PDB entry 2IB6 | X-ray diffraction, 2.00 A resolution | chains B and E of the 8 polymer chains in the assembly

Chain B (and E):
Protein: Yellow mutant chromo protein
From: Cnidopus japonicus
Notes: engineered mutation(s): Y64L; chain E of this document is another copy of the same molecule, construct and numbering; everything in this record applies to it too
UniProt: A0AQQ8 (A0AQQ8_CNIJA); aligned to UniProt positions 1-232 over residues 1-232
Amino-acid sequence (233 residues; row label = number of the first residue in the row; note: 2 numbers in that range are skipped by the numbering (no residue carries them; nothing is unmodelled there); numbers below 1 keep their minus sign (Gly-2 is residue -2)):
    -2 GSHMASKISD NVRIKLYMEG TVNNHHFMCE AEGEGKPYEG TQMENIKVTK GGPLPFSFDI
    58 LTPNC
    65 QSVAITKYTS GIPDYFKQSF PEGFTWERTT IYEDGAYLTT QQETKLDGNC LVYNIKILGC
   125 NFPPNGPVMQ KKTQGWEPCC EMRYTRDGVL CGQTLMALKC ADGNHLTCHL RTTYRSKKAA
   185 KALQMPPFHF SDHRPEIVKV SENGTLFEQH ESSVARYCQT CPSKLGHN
Disordered / not traced: -2 to 4
Sequence notes: expression tag (-2 to 0); chromophore (65, 65, 65)
Modified positions: Mse1 (selenomethionine); Mse15, Mse25, Mse40, Mse133, Mse146, Mse160, Mse189 (selenomethionine; parent Met); Gln65 ([(4Z)-2-[(1Z)-4-amino-4-oxobutanimidoyl]-4-(2-methylpropylidene)-5-oxo-4,5-dihydro-1H-imidazol-1-yl]acetic acid; QLG)
Covalently attached groups: covalent link Cys62-Gln65

Interface between chain B and chain E:
Contacting residue pairs (15):
  Asn129(B) - Asn129(E)  hydrogen bond
  Asn129(B) - Gln134(E)
  Gln134(B) - Asn129(E)  hydrogen bond (side chain-backbone)
  Gln134(B) - Gln134(E)
  Gln134(B) - Lys136(E)  hydrogen bond (backbone-side chain)
  Lys135(B) - Ala165(E)
  Lys135(B) - Asp166(E)
  Lys136(B) - Gln134(E)  hydrogen bond (side chain-backbone)
  Lys136(B) - Lys136(E)
  Lys136(B) - Ala165(E)
  Thr137(B) - Ala165(E)
  Gln138(B) - Gln138(E)
  Ala165(B) - Lys135(E)
  Ala165(B) - Lys136(E)
  Asp166(B) - Lys135(E)
Also at the interface, not in a pair above, chain E (8 interface residues in all): Thr137

Overview:
Chain B and chain E each contribute 8 residues to their interface; the contacts include 4 hydrogen bonds.
Polar contacts include Asn129(B)-Asn129(E), Gln134(B)-Asn129(E) and Gln134(B)-Lys136(E).
Both chains are Yellow mutant chromo protein (Cnidopus japonicus). Entry 2IB6 (Structural characterization of
a blue chromoprotein and its yellow mutant from the sea anemone cnidopus japonicus) was determined by X-ray
diffraction together with 2IB5 from the same study.
